PDB entry 7K63 | electron microscopy, 3.03 A resolution | chains E and J of the 13 polymer chains in the assembly

Chain E:
Name: Histone H3.1
Organism: Homo sapiens
UniProt: P68431 (H31_HUMAN); residues 0-135 here correspond to UniProt positions 1-136 (UniProt number = residue number + 1)
Sequence (136 residues; each row starts with the number of its first residue; numbering starts at 0):
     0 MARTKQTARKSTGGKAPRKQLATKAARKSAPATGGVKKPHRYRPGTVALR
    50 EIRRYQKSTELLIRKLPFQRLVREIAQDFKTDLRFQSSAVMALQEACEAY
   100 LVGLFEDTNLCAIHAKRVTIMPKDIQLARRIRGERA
Unresolved in the structure: 0-36, 134-135
Curated features (UniProtKB/Swiss-Prot):
  - modified residue: Arg2 (Asymmetric dimethylarginine), Thr3 (Phosphothreonine), Lys4 (Allysine), Gln5 (5-glutamyl dopamine), Thr6 (Phosphothreonine), Arg8 (Citrulline), Lys9 (N6,N6,N6-trimethyllysine), Ser10 (ADP-ribosylserine), Thr11 (Phosphothreonine), Lys14 (N6-(2-hydroxyisobutyryl)lysine), Arg17 (Asymmetric dimethylarginine), Lys18 (N6-(2-hydroxyisobutyryl)lysine), Lys23 (N6-(2-hydroxyisobutyryl)lysine), Arg26 (Citrulline), Lys27 (N6,N6,N6-trimethyllysine), Ser28 (ADP-ribosylserine), Lys36 (N6,N6,N6-trimethyllysine), Lys37 (N6-methyllysine), Tyr41 (Phosphotyrosine), Lys56 (N6,N6,N6-trimethyllysine) and 8 more in UniProt
  - lipidation: Lys18 (N6-decanoyllysine)

Chain J:
Molecule: 197-nt DNA strand
Organism: Homo sapiens
Sequence (197 nucleotides; each row starts with the number of its first residue):
     1 GGGGTGGTCGCTGTTCAATACATGCACAGGATGTATATATCTGACACGTG
    51 CCTGGAGACTAGGGAGTAATCCCCTTGGCGGTTAAAACGCGGGGGACAGC
   101 GCGTACGTGCGTTTAAGCGGTGCTAGAGCTGTCTACGACCAATTGAGCGG
   151 CCTCGGCACCGGGATTCTCCAGGGCGGCCGCGTATAGGGTCCAGCCC

Chain E / chain J interface:
Pairs across the interface (28; chain E residue first):
  His39(E) with DA31(J), phosphate contact; DT32(J), sugar contact; DG109(J), sugar contact
  Arg40(E) with DG107(J), base contact; DT108(J), hydrogen bond to the base; DG109(J), hydrogen bond to the sugar
  Tyr41(E) with DT32(J), sugar contact; DG33(J), sugar contact; DT108(J), sugar contact; DG109(J), hydrogen bond to the phosphate
  Pro43(E) with DG107(J), phosphate contact; DT108(J), sugar contact
  Gly44(E) with DG107(J), hydrogen bond to the phosphate; DT108(J), hydrogen bond to the phosphate
  Thr45(E) with DT108(J), hydrogen bond to the phosphate
  Val46(E) with DT108(J), hydrogen bond to the phosphate; DG109(J), phosphate contact
  Ala47(E) with DT108(J), hydrogen bond to the phosphate
  Arg49(E) with DG33(J), sugar contact; DT34(J), salt bridge to the phosphate
  Arg63(E) with DA116(J), phosphate contact; DG117(J), salt bridge to the phosphate
  Lys64(E) with DG117(J), hydrogen bond to the phosphate
  Leu65(E) with DA116(J), phosphate contact; DG117(J), hydrogen bond to the phosphate
  Pro66(E) with DA116(J), phosphate contact
  Arg69(E) with DA116(J), salt bridge to the phosphate
  Arg83(E) with DA125(J), hydrogen bond to the sugar
Interface residues without a listed pair, chain E (17 interface residues in all): Arg42, Lys56
Interface residues without a listed pair, chain J (12 interface residues in all): DA35, DG126

Overview:
17 residues of chain E face 12 of chain J across their interface; the contacts include 11 hydrogen bonds and 3
salt bridges. Among the polar pairs are Arg40(E)-DT108(J), Arg40(E)-DG109(J) and Arg83(E)-DA125(J).
Chain E is Histone H3.1 and chain J is a 197-nt DNA strand, both from Homo sapiens; the structure, Cryo-EM
structure of a chromatosome containing chimeric linker histone gH1.10-ncH1.4, was determined by electron
microscopy (same publication as 7K5X, 7K5Y, 7K60 and 7K61).
